PDB entry 6T8Q | X-ray diffraction, 2.51 A resolution | chain A

Chain A:
Molecule: Kynurenine/alpha-aminoadipate aminotransferase, mitochondrial
From: Homo sapiens
Notes: EC 2.6.1.39, 2.6.1.7; fragment: none
UniProt: Q8N5Z0 (AADAT_HUMAN); residues 1-425 here = UniProt positions 1-425
Chain sequence (452 residues; each row starts with the number of its first residue; numbers below 1 keep their minus sign (Met-26 is residue -26)):
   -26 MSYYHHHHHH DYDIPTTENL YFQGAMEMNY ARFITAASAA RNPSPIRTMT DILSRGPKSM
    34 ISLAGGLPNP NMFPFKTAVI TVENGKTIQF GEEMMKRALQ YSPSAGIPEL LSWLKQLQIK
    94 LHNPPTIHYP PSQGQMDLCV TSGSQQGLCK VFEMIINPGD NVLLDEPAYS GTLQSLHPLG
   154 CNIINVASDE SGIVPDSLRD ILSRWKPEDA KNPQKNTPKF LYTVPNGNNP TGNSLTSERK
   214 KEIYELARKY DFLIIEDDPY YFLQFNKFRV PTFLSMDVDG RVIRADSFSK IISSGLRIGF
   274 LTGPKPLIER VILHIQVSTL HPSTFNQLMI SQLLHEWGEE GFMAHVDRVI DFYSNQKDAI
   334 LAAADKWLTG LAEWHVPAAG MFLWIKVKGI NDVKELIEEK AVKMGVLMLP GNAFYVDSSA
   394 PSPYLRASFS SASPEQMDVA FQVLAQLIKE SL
Unresolved in the structure: -26 to -3
Modified residues: Lys263 ((2S)-2-amino-6-[[3-hydroxy-2-methyl-5-(phosphonooxymethyl)pyridin-4-yl]methylideneamino]hexanoic acid; LLP)
Sequence notes: initiating methionine (-26); expression tag (-25 to 0)
Ion coordination: Cd2+ site 1 near Asp110 (its only coordinating residue here); Cd2+ site 2: Cys122, Glu126, His287; Cd2+ site 3: Leu149, Cys154; Cd2+ site 4: Asp169, Glu215; Cd2+ site 5 near Asp224 (its only coordinating residue here); Cd2+ site 6 near Glu282 (its only coordinating residue here); Cd2+ site 7: Asp320, Asp324
Ligand contacts: MVQ ((2R)-1-[6-methyl-5-(oxan-4-yl)-7-oxidanylidene-[1,3]thiazolo[5,4-d]pyrimidin-2-yl]-N-(phenylmethyl)pyrrolidine-2-carboxamide): Pro18, Ile19, Met22, Ala37, Gly38, Gly39, Leu40, Tyr74, Ser75, Pro76, Gln118, Tyr142, Ser143, Asn202, Lys263, Leu293, Phe355, Leu382, Arg399
UniProt features mapped onto this chain:
  - binding site (substrate): Arg20, Tyr74, Tyr142, Asn202, Arg399
  - modified residue: Lys69 (N6-acetyllysine), Lys179 (N6-acetyllysine), Lys263 (N6-(pyridoxal phosphate)lysine), Lys339 (N6-acetyllysine), Lys367 (N6-acetyllysine), Lys422 (N6-acetyllysine)

Summary:
Bound to chain A: compound MVQ. Cys122, Glu126 and His287 coordinate Cd2+ site 2. Leu149 and Cys154 coordinate
Cd2+ site 3. Curated annotation (UniProt) lists 5 substrate-binding residues.
Chain A is Kynurenine/alpha-aminoadipate aminotransferase, mitochondrial (Homo sapiens); the structure, HKATII
IN COMPLEX WITH LIGAND
(2R)-N-benzyl-1-[6-methyl-5-(oxan-4-yl)-7-oxo-6H,7H-[1,3]thiazolo[5,4-d]pyrimidin-2-yl]pyrrolidine-2-carboxamide,
was determined by X-ray diffraction, deposited together with 6T8P.
